8HN6 - chains B and F of the 6 polymer chains in the assembly; structure by X-ray diffraction, 2.07 A resolution.

== Chain B ==
Protein: Light chain of monoclonal antibody 3G10
From: Homo sapiens
Notes: antibody fragment or engineered binder
Sequence (108 residues; row label = number of the first residue in the row; numbering starts at 0):
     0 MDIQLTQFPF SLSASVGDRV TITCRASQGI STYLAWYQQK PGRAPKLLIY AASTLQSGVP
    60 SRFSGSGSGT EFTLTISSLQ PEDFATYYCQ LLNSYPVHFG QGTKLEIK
Cystine bridges: Cys-23/Cys-88

== Chain F ==
Protein: Spike protein S1
From: Severe acute respiratory syndrome coronavirus 2
UniProtKB: P0DTC2 (SPIKE_SARS2); residues 333-527 here = UniProt positions 333-527
Sequence (195 residues; each row starts with the number of its first residue):
   333 TNLCPFGEVF NATRFASVYA WNRKRISNCV ADYSVLYNSA SFSTFKCYGV SPTKLNDLCF
   393 TNVYADSFVI RGDEVRQIAP GQTGKIADYN YKLPDDFTGC VIAWNSNNLD SKVGGNYNYL
   453 YRLFRKSNLK PFERDISTEI YQAGSTPCNG VEGFNCYFPL QSYGFQPTNG VGYQPYRVVV
   513 LSFELLHAPA TVCGP
Cystine bridges: Cys-336/Cys-361, Cys-379/Cys-432, Cys-391/Cys-525, Cys-480/Cys-488
UniProt features mapped onto this chain:
  - region: Arg-403 to Asp-405 (Integrin-binding motif), Asn-448 to Phe-456 (Immunodominant HLA epitope recognized by the CD8+)
  - glycosylation: Asn-343 (N-linked (GlcNAc...) (complex) asparagine)
  - natural variant: Gly-339 (G339D: In strain: Omicron/BA.1, Omicron/BA.2 and 4 more; G339H: In strain: Omicron/BA.2.75, Omicron/XBB.1.5 and 1 more), Arg-346 (R346K: In strain: Mu/B.1.621; R346T: In strain: Omicron/BQ.1.1, Omicron/XBB.1.5 and 1 more), Leu-368 (L368I: In strain: Omicron/XBB.1.5, Omicron/EG.5.1), Ser-371 (S371F: In strain: Omicron/BA.2, Omicron/BA.2.12.1 and 6 more; S371L: In strain: Omicron/BA.1), Ser-373 (S373P: In strain: Omicron/BA.1, Omicron/BA.2 and 7 more), Ser-375 (S375F: In strain: Omicron/BA.1, Omicron/BA.2 and 7 more), Thr-376 (T376A: In strain: Omicron/BA.2, Omicron/BA.2.12.1 and 5 more), Asp-405 (D405N: In strain: Omicron/BA.2, Omicron/BA.2.12.1 and 6 more), Arg-408 (R408S: In strain: Omicron/BA.2, Omicron/BA.2.12.1 and 6 more), Lys-417 (K417N: In strain: Beta/B.1.351, Omicron/BA.1 and 8 more; K417T: In strain: Gamma/P.1), Asn-440 (N440K: In strain: Omicron/BA.1, Omicron/BA.2 and 7 more), Lys-444 (K444T: In strain: Omicron/BQ.1.1), 16 further natural variant entries in UniProt
  - mutagenesis: Asn-343 (N343Q: Reduced viral infectivity), Leu-452 (L452R: Increased resistance to neutralizing antibodies. Decreases HLA binding to NF9 epitope. Increased binding affinity to human ACE2), Tyr-453 (Y453F: Decreased HLA binding to NF9 epitope. Increased binding affinity to human ACE2), Ala-475 (A475V: Increased resistance to neutralizing antibodies), Val-483 (V483A: Increased resistance to neutralizing antibodies), Glu-484 (E484D: Increased replication in human TMEM106B overexpressing cells), Phe-490 (F490L: Increased resistance to neutralizing antibodies and human covalescent sera neutralization), Gln-493 (Q493N: Reduced host ACE2-binding affinity in vitro; Q493Y: Reduced host ACE2-binding affinity in vitro), Asn-501 (N501T: Reduced host ACE2-binding affinity in vitro; N501Y: Increased binding affinity to human ACE2), His-519 (H519P: Increased resistance to human covalescent sera neutralization)
From the paper describing this entry:
  - mutagenesis - N501Y, Y505H: decreased binding to 3G10 (proposed by the authors, not directly observed)
  - mutagenesis - E484A: decreased binding to 3C11 (proposed by the authors, not directly observed)

== Interface between chain B and chain F ==
Residue-residue contacts (29):
  Met-0(B) / Gly-404(F)
  Met-0(B) / Asp-405(F)
  Met-0(B) / Tyr-508(F)
  Gln-3(B) / Thr-376(F)
  Gln-3(B) / Phe-377(F)  hydrogen bond (side chain-backbone)
  Gln-3(B) / Lys-378(F)
  Thr-5(B) / Phe-374(F)
  Thr-5(B) / Ser-375(F)
  Thr-5(B) / Thr-376(F)
  Thr-5(B) / Phe-377(F)  hydrogen bond (side chain-backbone)
  Phe-7(B) / Tyr-369(F)
  Phe-7(B) / Phe-374(F)  hydrophobic
  Pro-8(B) / Tyr-369(F)
  Phe-9(B) / Tyr-365(F)  hydrophobic
  Phe-9(B) / Tyr-369(F)  hydrophobic
  Phe-9(B) / Phe-377(F)  hydrophobic
  Phe-9(B) / Pro-384(F)
  Phe-9(B) / Thr-385(F)
  Ser-10(B) / Thr-385(F)
  Ser-10(B) / Asn-388(F)  hydrogen bond
  Arg-24(B) / Phe-374(F)  hydrogen bond (side chain-backbone)
  Arg-24(B) / Ser-375(F)
  Ser-26(B) / Thr-376(F)
  Gln-100(B) / Lys-378(F)
  Gln-100(B) / Cys-379(F)  hydrogen bond (side chain-backbone)
  Gln-100(B) / Pro-384(F)
  Gln-100(B) / Thr-385(F)
  Gly-101(B) / Thr-385(F)
  Lys-103(B) / Thr-385(F)  hydrogen bond (side chain-backbone)
Other interface residues (no listed pair), chain B (15 interface residues in all): Gln-27, Thr-102, Glu-105
Other interface residues (no listed pair), chain F (20 interface residues in all): Ala-372, Ser-383, Leu-387, Asp-389, Val-503, Gly-504

== In short ==
15 residues of chain B and 20 residues of chain F are in contact, with 6 hydrogen bonds. Among the polar pairs
are Gln-3(B)/Phe-377(F), Thr-5(B)/Phe-377(F) and Ser-10(B)/Asn-388(F). From UniProt: 10 mutagenesis sites on
chain F. The paper reports that N501Y and Y505H of chain F reduce binding to 3G10; E484A of chain F reduces
binding to 3C11.
Chain B is Light chain of monoclonal antibody 3G10 (Homo sapiens) and chain F is Spike protein S1 (Severe
acute respiratory syndrome coronavirus 2); the structure, Crystal structure of monoclonal antibody complexed
with SARS-CoV-2 RBD, was determined by X-ray diffraction.
